Entry 5UA2 (X-ray diffraction, 2.90 A resolution); this record covers chains A and M of the 3 polymer chains in the assembly.

# Chain A
Molecule: HTH-type transcriptional repressor KstR
Source organism: Mycobacterium tuberculosis (strain ATCC 25618 / H37Rv)
Reference sequence: P96856 (KSTR_MYCTU); residues 1-220 here = UniProt positions 1-220
Chain sequence (224 residues; numbered -3 to 220; the number before each row is that of its first residue; numbers below 1 keep their minus sign (Gly-3 is residue -3)):
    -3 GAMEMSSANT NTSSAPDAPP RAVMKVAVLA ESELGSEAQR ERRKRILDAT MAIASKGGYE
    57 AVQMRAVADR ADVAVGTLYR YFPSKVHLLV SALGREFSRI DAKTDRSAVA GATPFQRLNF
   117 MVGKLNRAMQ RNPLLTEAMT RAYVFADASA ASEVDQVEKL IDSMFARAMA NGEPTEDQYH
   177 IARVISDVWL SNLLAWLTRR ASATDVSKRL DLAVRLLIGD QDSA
Disordered / not traced: -3 to 30, 102-104, 216-220
Construct notes: expression tag (-3 to 0)
Swiss-Prot annotation at these positions:
  - DNA-binding region: Gln59 to Phe78 (H-T-H motif)

# Chain M
Molecule: 26-nt DNA strand
Sequence (26 nucleotides; each row starts with the number of its first residue):
     1 GCCCACTAGA ACGTGTTCTA ATAGTG
Disordered / not traced: 1, 26

# How chain A and chain M interact
Residue-residue contacts (8):
  Arg38(A) with DC6(M), salt bridge to the phosphate
  Arg61(A) with DA11(M), base contact
  Asp68(A) with DT7(M), phosphate contact
  Val69(A) with DT7(M), phosphate contact
  Ala70(A) with DT7(M), hydrogen bond to the phosphate
  Thr73(A) with DC6(M), sugar contact; DT7(M), hydrogen bond to the phosphate
  Tyr77(A) with DC6(M), hydrogen bond to the phosphate
Also at the interface, not in a pair above, chain M (5 interface residues in all): DA5, DA8

# In short
7 residues of chain A face 5 of chain M across their interface, with 3 hydrogen bonds and 1 salt bridge. Polar
pairs include Ala70(A)-DT7(M), Thr73(A)-DT7(M) and Tyr77(A)-DC6(M).
Chain A is HTH-type transcriptional repressor KstR (Mycobacterium tuberculosis (strain ATCC 25618 / H37Rv))
and chain M is a 26-nt DNA strand; the structure, Mycobacterium tuberculosis KstR in complex with a 26-bp DNA
operator, was determined by X-ray diffraction.
